Entry 4I92 (X-ray diffraction, 1.60 A resolution); this record covers chain A.

== Chain A ==
Molecule: Probable serine/threonine-protein kinase At5g41260
Source organism: Arabidopsis thaliana
Notes: EC 2.7.11.1; fragment: BSK8 fragment
UniProtKB: Q9FHD7 (Y5126_ARATH); residue numbers follow UniProt; this construct covers 40-328
Amino-acid sequence (300 residues; numbered 29 to 328; the number before each row is that of its first residue):
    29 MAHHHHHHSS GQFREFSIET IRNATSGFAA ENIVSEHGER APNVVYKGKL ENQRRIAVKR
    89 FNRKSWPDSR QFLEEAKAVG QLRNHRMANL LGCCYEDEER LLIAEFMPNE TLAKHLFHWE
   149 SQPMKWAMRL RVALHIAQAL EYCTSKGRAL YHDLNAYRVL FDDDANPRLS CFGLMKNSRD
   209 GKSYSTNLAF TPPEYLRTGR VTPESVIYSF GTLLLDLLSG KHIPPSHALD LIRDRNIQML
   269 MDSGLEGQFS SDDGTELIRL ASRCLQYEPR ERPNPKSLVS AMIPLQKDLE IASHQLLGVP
Not modelled in the structure: 29-39
Differences from the reference sequence: expression tag (29-39)
UniProt features mapped onto this chain:
  - active site: D181 (Proton acceptor)
  - binding site (ATP): H65 to V73, K87, E133 to M135, Y185, R186, N205
  - modified residue: S213 (Phosphoserine)

== Overview ==
Curated annotation (UniProt) lists active-site residue D181 and 16 ATP-binding residues.
Chain A is Probable serine/threonine-protein kinase At5g41260 (Arabidopsis thaliana); the structure, Structure
of the BSK8 kinase domain, was determined by X-ray diffraction (same publication as 4I93 and 4I94).
